Entry 7XTI (electron microscopy, 3.90 A resolution); this record covers chains B and T of the 33 polymer chains in the assembly.

== Chain B ==
Name: DNA-directed RNA polymerase subunit beta
From: Komagataella phaffii
Notes: EC 2.7.7.6
Reference sequence: C4QZQ7 (C4QZQ7_KOMPG); residue numbers follow UniProt; this construct covers 1-1227
Amino-acid sequence (1227 residues; row label = number of the first residue in the row):
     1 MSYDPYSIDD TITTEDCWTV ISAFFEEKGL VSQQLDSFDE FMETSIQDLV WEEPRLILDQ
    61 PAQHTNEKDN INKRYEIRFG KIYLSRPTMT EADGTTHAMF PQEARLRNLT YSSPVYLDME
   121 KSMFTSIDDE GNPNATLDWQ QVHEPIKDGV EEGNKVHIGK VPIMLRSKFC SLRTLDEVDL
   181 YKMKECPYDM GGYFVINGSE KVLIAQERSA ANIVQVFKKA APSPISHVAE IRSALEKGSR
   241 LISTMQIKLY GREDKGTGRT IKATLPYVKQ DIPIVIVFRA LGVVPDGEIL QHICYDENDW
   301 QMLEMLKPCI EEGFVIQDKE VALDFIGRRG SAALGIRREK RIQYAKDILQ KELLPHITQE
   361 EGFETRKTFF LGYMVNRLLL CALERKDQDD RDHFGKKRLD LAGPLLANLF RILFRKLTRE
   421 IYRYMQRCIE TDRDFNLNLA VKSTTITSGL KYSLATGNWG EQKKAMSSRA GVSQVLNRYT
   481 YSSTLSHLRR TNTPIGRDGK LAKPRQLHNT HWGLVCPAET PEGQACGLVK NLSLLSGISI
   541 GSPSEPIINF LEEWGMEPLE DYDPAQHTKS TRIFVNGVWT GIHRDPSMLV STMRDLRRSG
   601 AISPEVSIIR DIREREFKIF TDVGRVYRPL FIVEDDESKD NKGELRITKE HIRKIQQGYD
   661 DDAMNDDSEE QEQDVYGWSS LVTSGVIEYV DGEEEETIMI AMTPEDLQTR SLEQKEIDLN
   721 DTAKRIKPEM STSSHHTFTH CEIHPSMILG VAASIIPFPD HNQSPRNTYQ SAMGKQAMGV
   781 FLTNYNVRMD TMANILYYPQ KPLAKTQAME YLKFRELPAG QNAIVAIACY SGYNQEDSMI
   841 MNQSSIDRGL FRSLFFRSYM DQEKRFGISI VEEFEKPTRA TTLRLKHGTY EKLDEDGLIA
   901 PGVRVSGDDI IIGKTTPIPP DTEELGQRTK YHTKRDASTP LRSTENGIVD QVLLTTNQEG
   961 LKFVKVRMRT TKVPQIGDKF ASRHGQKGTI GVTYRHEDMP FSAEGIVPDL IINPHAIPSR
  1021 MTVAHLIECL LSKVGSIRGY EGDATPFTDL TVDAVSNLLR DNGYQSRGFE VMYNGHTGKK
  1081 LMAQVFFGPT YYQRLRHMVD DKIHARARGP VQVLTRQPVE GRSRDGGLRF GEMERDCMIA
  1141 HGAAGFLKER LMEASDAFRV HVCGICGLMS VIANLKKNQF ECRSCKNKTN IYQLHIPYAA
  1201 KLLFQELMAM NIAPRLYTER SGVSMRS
Unresolved in the structure: 1-8, 65-68, 129-152, 663-674, 710-719, 1223-1227
Bound ions: Zn2+: Cys1163, Cys1166, Cys1182, Cys1185

== Chain T ==
Molecule: 198-nt DNA strand
Sequence (198 nucleotides; numbered -72 to 125; the number before each row is that of its first residue; numbers below 1 keep their minus sign (DA-72 is residue -72)):
   -72 ATCAGAATCC CGGTGCCGAG GCCGCTCAAT TGGTCGTAGA CAGCTCTAGC ACCGCTTAAA
   -12 CGCACGTACG CGCTGTCCCC CGCGTTTTAA CCGCCAAGGG GATTACACCC AAGACACCAG
    48 GCACGAGACA GAAAAAAACA ACGAAAACGG CCACCACCCA AACACACCAA ACACAAGAGC
   108 TAATTGACTG ACGTAAGC
Unresolved in the structure: -72 to -8, 78-125

== How chain B and chain T interact ==
Pairs across the interface (18; chain B residue first):
  Lys201(B) with DA23(T), phosphate contact
  Thr456(B) with DA24(T), phosphate contact
  Gln462(B) with DG26(T), phosphate contact
  Arg497(B) with DA16(T), salt bridge to the phosphate
  Thr791(B) with DC22(T), phosphate contact; DA23(T), hydrogen bond to the phosphate
  Met792(B) with DC21(T), phosphate contact; DC22(T), phosphate contact
  Arg857(B) with DC22(T), salt bridge to the phosphate
  Arg942(B) with DC22(T), salt bridge to the phosphate
  Gly1121(B) with DG20(T), phosphate contact
  Arg1122(B) with DG20(T), hydrogen bond to the phosphate; DC21(T), salt bridge to the phosphate
  Ser1123(B) with DC21(T), phosphate contact
  Arg1129(B) with DC18(T), salt bridge to the phosphate; DC19(T), hydrogen bond to the phosphate
  Gly1131(B) with DC18(T), phosphate contact
  Met1133(B) with DA17(T), sugar contact
Also at the interface, not in a pair above, chain B (17 interface residues in all): Val475, Gly1127, Leu1128
Also at the interface, not in a pair above, chain T (11 interface residues in all): DG25

== Overview ==
The interface between chain B and chain T involves 17 residues on one side and 11 on the other; the contacts
include 3 hydrogen bonds and 5 salt bridges. Among the polar pairs are Thr791(B)-DA23(T), Arg1122(B)-DG20(T)
and Arg1129(B)-DC19(T).
Chain B is DNA-directed RNA polymerase subunit beta (Komagataella phaffii) and chain T is a 198-nt DNA strand;
the structure, RNA polymerase II elongation complex transcribing a nucleosome (EC58hex), was determined by
electron microscopy together with 7XN7, 7XSE, 7XSX, 7XSZ, 7XT7 and 7XTD from the same study.
